7TFB - chains F and N of the 28 polymer chains in the assembly; structure by electron microscopy, 2.28 A resolution.

# Chain F (and N)
Protein: Glutamine synthetase
Source organism: Paenibacillus polymyxa
Notes: EC 6.3.1.2; chain N of this document is another copy of the same molecule, construct and numbering; everything in this record applies to it too
UniProt: A0A0F0G8G2 (A0A0F0G8G2_PAEPO); residues 1-442 here = UniProt positions 1-442
Sequence (462 residues; row label = number of the first residue in the row; numbers below 1 keep their minus sign (Met-19 is residue -19)):
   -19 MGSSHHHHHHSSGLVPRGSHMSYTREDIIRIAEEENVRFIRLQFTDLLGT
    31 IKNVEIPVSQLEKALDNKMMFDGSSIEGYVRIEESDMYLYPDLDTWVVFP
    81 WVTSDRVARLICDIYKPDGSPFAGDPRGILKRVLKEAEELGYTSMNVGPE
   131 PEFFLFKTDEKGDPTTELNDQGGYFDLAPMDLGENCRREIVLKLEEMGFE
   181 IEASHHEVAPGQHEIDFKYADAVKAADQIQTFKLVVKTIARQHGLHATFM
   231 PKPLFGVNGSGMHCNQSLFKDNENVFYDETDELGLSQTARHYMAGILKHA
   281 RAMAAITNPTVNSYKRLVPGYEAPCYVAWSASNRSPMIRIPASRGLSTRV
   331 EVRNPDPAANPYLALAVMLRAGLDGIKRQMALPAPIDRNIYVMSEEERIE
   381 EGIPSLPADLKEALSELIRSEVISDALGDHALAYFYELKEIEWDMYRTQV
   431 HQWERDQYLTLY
Not modelled in the structure: -19 to 1
Differences from the reference sequence: initiating methionine (-19); expression tag (-18 to 0)
Ion coordination: Mg2+ site 1: Glu130, Glu331; Mg2+ site 2: Glu132, Glu194
Ligand contacts: glutamine (GLN): Glu132, Tyr154, Glu187, Val188, Gln192, Asn238, Gly239, Ser240, Gly241, His243, Arg296, Tyr301, Glu302, Ala303, Arg333
From the paper describing this entry:
  - catalytic residues: Asp52, Glu302 (proposed by the authors, not directly observed)

# How chain F and chain N interact
Pairs across the interface - 69 pairs, chain F then chain N:
  Leu28(F) - Tyr442(N)
  Thr30(F) - Leu441(N)
  Lys217(F) - Thr440(N)
  Lys217(F) - Tyr442(N)  hydrogen bond (side chain-backbone)
  His226(F) - Leu439(N)  hydrogen bond (side chain-backbone)
  Thr228(F) - Leu439(N)
  Thr228(F) - Tyr442(N)  hydrogen bond (side chain-backbone)
  Phe229(F) - Tyr442(N)  hydrogen bond (backbone-backbone)
  Met230(F) - Glu434(N)
  Met230(F) - Tyr438(N)  hydrophobic
  Met230(F) - Leu439(N)  hydrophobic
  Lys232(F) - Val430(N)
  Pro233(F) - Val430(N)
  Pro233(F) - Arg435(N)
  Phe235(F) - Thr428(N)
  Phe235(F) - Gln429(N)
  Thr290(F) - Tyr438(N)
  Thr290(F) - Tyr442(N)
  Val291(F) - Tyr438(N)  hydrogen bond (backbone-side chain)
  Asn292(F) - Val430(N)
  Asn292(F) - Glu434(N)  hydrogen bond
  Asn292(F) - Tyr438(N)
  Lys295(F) - Arg427(N)
  Lys295(F) - Gln429(N)  hydrogen bond (side chain-backbone)
  Lys295(F) - His431(N)
  Lys295(F) - Glu434(N)  salt bridge
  Leu297(F) - Arg427(N)
  Val298(F) - Arg427(N)
  Ala338(F) - Tyr442(N)
  Glu422(F) - Trp433(N)
  Glu422(F) - Tyr438(N)  hydrogen bond
  Tyr426(F) - His431(N)
  Tyr426(F) - Trp433(N)  hydrophobic
  Arg427(F) - Lys295(N)
  Arg427(F) - Leu297(N)
  Arg427(F) - Val298(N)
  Thr428(F) - Phe235(N)
  Gln429(F) - Phe235(N)
  Gln429(F) - Lys295(N)  hydrogen bond (backbone-side chain)
  Gln429(F) - Trp433(N)
  Val430(F) - Lys232(N)
  Val430(F) - Pro233(N)
  Val430(F) - Asn292(N)
  His431(F) - Lys295(N)
  His431(F) - Tyr426(N)
  His431(F) - His431(N)
  Trp433(F) - Glu422(N)
  Trp433(F) - Tyr426(N)  hydrophobic
  Trp433(F) - Gln429(N)
  Glu434(F) - Met230(N)
  Glu434(F) - Asn292(N)  hydrogen bond
  Glu434(F) - Lys295(N)  salt bridge
  Arg435(F) - Pro233(N)
  Tyr438(F) - Met230(N)  hydrophobic
  Tyr438(F) - Thr290(N)
  Tyr438(F) - Val291(N)  hydrogen bond (side chain-backbone)
  Tyr438(F) - Asn292(N)
  Tyr438(F) - Glu422(N)  hydrogen bond
  Leu439(F) - His226(N)  hydrogen bond (backbone-side chain)
  Leu439(F) - Thr228(N)
  Leu439(F) - Met230(N)  hydrophobic
  Thr440(F) - Lys217(N)
  Leu441(F) - Thr30(N)
  Tyr442(F) - Leu28(N)
  Tyr442(F) - Lys217(N)  hydrogen bond (backbone-side chain)
  Tyr442(F) - Thr228(N)  hydrogen bond (backbone-side chain)
  Tyr442(F) - Phe229(N)  hydrogen bond (backbone-backbone)
  Tyr442(F) - Thr290(N)
  Tyr442(F) - Ala338(N)
Interface residues without a listed pair, chain F (36 interface residues in all): Phe136, Pro144, Leu234, Met425
Interface residues without a listed pair, chain N (36 interface residues in all): Phe136, Pro144, Leu234, Met425

# Summary
Chain F and chain N each contribute 36 residues to their interface; the contacts include 16 hydrogen bonds and
2 salt bridges. Polar pairs include Lys295(F)-Glu434(N), Lys217(F)-Tyr442(N) and His226(F)-Leu439(N). Chain F
binds glutamine. Glu130(F) and Glu331(F) coordinate Mg2+ site 1. Glu132(F) and Glu194(F) coordinate Mg2+ site
2. The paper reports catalytic residues Asp52(F) and Glu302(F).
Both chains are Glutamine synthetase (Paenibacillus polymyxa). Entry 7TFB (P. polymyxa GS(14)-Q-GlnR peptide)
was determined by electron microscopy together with 7TEA, 7TEC, 7TF6, 7TF9, 7TFA and 7TFC from the same study.
